PDB entry 4QMA | X-ray diffraction, 1.65 A resolution | chain A

Chain A:
Name: Cysteine dioxygenase type I
Organism: Ralstonia eutropha JMP134
UniProt: Q46R41 (Q46R41_CUPPJ); residues 1-207 here = UniProt positions 1-207
Amino-acid sequence (208 residues; row label = number of the first residue in the row; numbering starts at 0):
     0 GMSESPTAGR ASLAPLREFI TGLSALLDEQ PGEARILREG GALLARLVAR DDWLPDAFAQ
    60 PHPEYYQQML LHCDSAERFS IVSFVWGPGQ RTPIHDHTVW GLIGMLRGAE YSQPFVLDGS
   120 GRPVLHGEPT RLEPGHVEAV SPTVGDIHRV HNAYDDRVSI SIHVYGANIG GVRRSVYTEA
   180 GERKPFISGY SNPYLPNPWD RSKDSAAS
Not modelled in the structure: 0-10, 203-207
Modified positions: Mse1 (selenomethionine); Mse68 (selenomethionine; parent Met); Mse104 (selenomethionine; parent Met)
Sequence notes: expression tag (0)
Bound ions: Fe ion: H94, H96, H147 (together with oxygen molecule)
Ligand contacts: oxygen molecule (OXY): F83, H94, H96, H147, H162, Y164, R173
What the authors report for this chain:
  - Fe ion coordination: H94, H96, H147
  - binding site for oxygen molecule: Y164, R173
  - catalytic residues: S160, H162, Y164
  - contacts within the chain: W85-S160 (hydrogen bond), I168-R173, R173-F185, D95-R173 (hydrogen bond), R173-S187 (hydrogen bond), V171-R173 (water-mediated contact)
  - specificity-determining residues: R173 (by similarity / conservation)

Summary:
Chain A binds oxygen molecule. The Fe ion site is built by H94, H96 and H147. From the paper: catalytic
residues S160, H162 and Y164; a binding site for oxygen molecule at Y164 and R173.
Chain A is Cysteine dioxygenase type I (Ralstonia eutropha JMP134); the structure, Crystal Structure of a
Putative Cysteine Dioxygnase From Ralstonia eutropha: An Alternative Modeling of 2GM6 from ..., was determined
by X-ray diffraction together with 4QM8 and 4QM9 from the same study.
